PDB entry 7XMS | electron microscopy, 2.90 A resolution | chains B and C of the 6 polymer chains in the assembly

# Chain B
Name: Guanine nucleotide-binding protein G(I)/G(S)/G(T) subunit beta-1
From: Homo sapiens
UniProtKB: P62873 (GBB1_HUMAN); residues 2-340 here = UniProt positions 2-340
Chain sequence (351 residues; each row starts with the number of its first residue; numbers below 1 keep their minus sign (Met-10 is residue -10)):
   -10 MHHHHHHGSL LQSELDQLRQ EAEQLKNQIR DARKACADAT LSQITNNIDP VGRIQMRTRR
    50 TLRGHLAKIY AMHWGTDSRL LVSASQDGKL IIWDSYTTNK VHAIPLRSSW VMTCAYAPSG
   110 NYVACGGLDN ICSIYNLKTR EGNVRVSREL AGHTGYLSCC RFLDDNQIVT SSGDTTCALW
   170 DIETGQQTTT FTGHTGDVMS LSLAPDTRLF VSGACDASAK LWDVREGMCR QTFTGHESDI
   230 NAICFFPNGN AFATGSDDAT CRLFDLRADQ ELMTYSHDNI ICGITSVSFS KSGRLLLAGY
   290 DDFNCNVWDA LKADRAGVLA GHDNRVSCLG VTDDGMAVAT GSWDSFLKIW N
Unresolved in the structure: -10 to 15
Construct notes: expression tag (-10 to 1)
Curated features (UniProtKB/Swiss-Prot):
  - modified residue: Ser2 (N-acetylserine), His266 (Phosphohistidine)
  - natural variant: Leu30 (L30F: In MRD42; uncertain significance), Arg52 (R52G: In MRD42), Gly64 (G64V: In MRD42), Asp76 (D76E: In MRD42; D76G: In MRD42), Gly77 (G77S: In MRD42), Lys78 (K78R: In MRD42), Ile80 (I80N: In MRD42; I80T: In MRD42), His91 (H91R: In MRD42; uncertain significance), Ala92 (A92T: In MRD42), Pro94 (P94S: In MRD42), Leu95 (L95P: In MRD42), Arg96 (R96L: In MRD42), 5 further natural variant entries in UniProt

# Chain C
Name: Guanine nucleotide-binding protein G(I)/G(S)/G(O) subunit gamma-2
From: Homo sapiens
UniProtKB: P59768 (GBG2_HUMAN); residues 1-71 here = UniProt positions 1-71
Chain sequence (71 residues; numbered 1 to 71; the number before each row is that of its first residue):
     1 MASNNTASIA QARKLVEQLK MEANIDRIKV SKAAADLMAY CEAHAKEDPL LTPVPASENP
    61 FREKKFFCAI L
Unresolved in the structure: 1-17, 63-71
Curated features (UniProtKB/Swiss-Prot):
  - modified residue: Ala2 (N-acetylalanine), Cys68 (Cysteine methyl ester)
  - lipidation: Cys68 (S-geranylgeranyl cysteine)

# Chain B / chain C interface
Contacting residue pairs (57):
  Ile18(B) with Leu19(C), hydrophobic
  Arg22(B) with Asn24(C), hydrogen bond (side chain-backbone); Arg27(C)
  Cys25(B) with Arg27(C), hydrogen bond (side chain-backbone); Ile28(C); Val30(C)
  Ala26(B) with Val30(C), hydrophobic
  Ala28(B) with Val30(C)
  Leu30(B) with Ala34(C), hydrophobic; Leu37(C), hydrophobic
  Thr34(B) with Met38(C)
  Ile37(B) with Met38(C), hydrophobic
  Met45(B) with Leu50(C), hydrophobic
  Arg48(B) with Phe61(C)
  Ser84(B) with Phe61(C)
  Tyr85(B) with Pro60(C); Phe61(C), hydrophobic
  Cys218(B) with Glu22(C), hydrogen bond
  Arg219(B) with Glu22(C), hydrogen bond (backbone-side chain)
  Gln220(B) with Glu22(C)
  Phe235(B) with Leu37(C), hydrophobic; Tyr40(C), hydrophobic
  Pro236(B) with Tyr40(C), hydrogen bond (backbone-side chain)
  Asn237(B) with Asp36(C); Tyr40(C)
  Ala240(B) with Leu37(C), hydrophobic
  Asp254(B) with Ala33(C)
  Arg256(B) with Asp26(C)
  Ala257(B) with Asp26(C); Arg27(C)
  Asp258(B) with Asp26(C); Arg27(C)
  Gln259(B) with Val30(C)
  Leu261(B) with Leu37(C), hydrophobic
  Ser279(B) with Asp48(C), hydrogen bond; Leu50(C)
  Lys280(B) with Glu47(C); Asp48(C)
  Ser281(B) with Cys41(C); His44(C); Ala45(C); Asp48(C), hydrogen bond; Leu51(C)
  Arg283(B) with Leu51(C)
  Leu284(B) with Leu50(C), hydrophobic; Leu51(C), hydrophobic
  Asp323(B) with Glu47(C); Pro49(C)
  Gly324(B) with Asp48(C); Pro49(C); Leu50(C)
  Met325(B) with Pro49(C), hydrophobic; Pro60(C)
  Ala326(B) with Phe61(C), hydrophobic
  Val327(B) with Leu50(C), hydrophobic
  Asn340(B) with Leu50(C); Phe61(C)
Other interface residues (no listed pair), chain B (43 interface residues in all): Ile33, Val40, Leu252, Gly282, Leu300, Val320, Ile338
Other interface residues (no listed pair), chain C (27 interface residues in all): Ile25, Lys29, Ser31, Asn59

# Summary
43 residues of chain B and 27 residues of chain C are in contact; the contacts include 7 hydrogen bonds. Polar
contacts include Arg22(B)-Asn24(C), Cys25(B)-Arg27(C) and Cys218(B)-Glu22(C).
Here chain B is Guanine nucleotide-binding protein G(I)/G(S)/G(T) subunit beta-1 and chain C is Guanine
nucleotide-binding protein G(I)/G(S)/G(O) subunit gamma-2, both from Homo sapiens. Entry 7XMS (CryoEM
structure of somatostatin receptor 4 (SSTR4) in complex with Gi1 and its endogeneous ligand SST-14) was
determined by electron microscopy together with 7XMR, 7XMT and 7XN9 from the same study.
